PDB entry 4LFA | X-ray diffraction, 3.65 A resolution | chains A and I of the 21 polymer chains in the assembly

# Chain A
Molecule: 16S rRNA
Organism: Thermus thermophilus
Sequence (1522 nucleotides; row label = number of the first residue in the row; note: 42 numbers in that range are skipped by the numbering (no residue carries them; nothing is unmodelled there); a row labelled like 190A-190L holds insertion residues (190A, then the next letters in order); numbering starts at 0):
     0 UUUGUUGGAGAGUUUGAUCCUGGCUCAGGGUGAACGCUGGCGGCGUGCCU
    50 AAGACAUGCAAGUCGUGCGGG
    73 CCGCGGGGUUUU
    88 ACUCCG
    95 UGGUC
   101 AGCGGCGGACGGGUGAGUAACGCGUGGGU
  129A G
   130 ACCUACCCGGAAGAGGGGGACAACCCGGGGAAACUCGGGCUAAUCCCCCA
   180 UGUGGACCCGC
190A-190L CCCUUGGGGUGU
   191 GUCCAAAGGGCUUU
   216 GCCCGCUUCCGGAUGGGCCCGCGUCCCAUCAGCUAGUUGGUGGGGUAAUG
   266 GCCCACCAAGGCGACGACGGGUAGCCGGUCUGAGAGGAUGGCCGGCCACA
   316 GGGGCACUGAGACACGGGCCCCACUCCUACGGGAGGCAGCAGUUAGGAAU
   366 CUUCCGCAAUGGGCGCAAGCCUGACGGAGCGACGCCGCUUGGAGGAAGAA
   416 GCCCUUCGGGGUGUAAACUCCUGAA
   442 CCCGGGACGAAACCCCCGACGA
   474 GGGGACUGACGGUACCGGG
   494 GUAAUAGCGCCGGCCAACUCCGUGCCAGCAGCCGCGGUAAUACGGAGGGC
   544 GCGAGCGUUACCCGGAUUCACUGGGCGUAAAGGGCGUGUAGGCGGCCUGG
   594 GGCGUCCCAUGUGAAAGACCACGGCUCAACCGUGGGGGAGCGUGGGAUAC
   644 GCUCAGGCUAGACGGUGGGAGAGGGUGGUGGAAUUCCCGGAGUAGCGGUG
   694 AAAUGCGCAGAUACCGGGAGGAACGCCGAUGGCGAAGGCAGCCACCUGGU
   744 CCACCCGUGACGCUGAGGCGCGAAAGCGUGGGGAGCAAACCGGAUUAGAU
   794 ACCCGGGUAGUCCACGCCCUAAACGAUGCGCGCUAGGUCUCUGGGUCU
   848 CCUGGGGGCCGAAGCUAACGCGUUAAGCGCGCCGCCUGGGGAGUACGGCC
   898 GCAAGGCUGAAACUCAAAGGAAUUGACGGGGGCCCGCACAAGCGGUGGAG
   948 CAUGUGGUUUAAUUCGAAGXAACGCGAAGAACCUUACCAGGCCUUGACAU
   998 GCUAGG
 1003A G
  1004 AACCCGGGUGAAAGCCUGGGGUGCCCC
1030A-1030D GCGA
  1031 GGGGAGCCCUAGCACAGGUGCUGCAUGGCCGUCGUCAGCUCGUGCCGUGA
  1081 GGUGUUGGGUUAAGUCCCGCAACGAGCGCAACCCCCGCCGUUAGUUGCCA
  1131 GCGGUUCGGCCGGGCACUCUAACGGGACUGCCCGCGAAA
  1171 GCGGGAGGAAGGAGGGGACGACGUCUGGUCAGCAUGGCCCUUACGGCCUG
  1221 GGCGACACACGUGCUACAAUGCCCACUACAAAGCGAUGCCACCCGGCAAC
  1271 GGGGAGCUAAUCGCAAAAAGGUGGGCCCAGUUCGGAUUGGGGUCUGCAAC
  1321 CCGACCCCAUGAAGCCGGAAUCGCUAGUAAUCGCGGAUCAG
 1361A C
  1362 CAUGCCGCGGUGAAUACGUUCCCGGGCCUUGUACACACXGCCXGUXACGC
  1412 CAUGGGAGCGGGCUCUACCCGAAGUCGCCGGG
  1446 AGCCUACGGG
  1459 CAGGCGCCGAGGGUAGGGCCCGUGACUGGGGCGAAGUCGUAACAAGGUAG
  1509 CUGUACCGGAAGGUGCGGCUGGAUCCACUCCUUUCU
Disordered / not traced: 0-4, 1534-1538
Sequence notes: conflict C1534 (A2157 in M26923.1), A1535 (C2158 in M26923.1)
Modified / non-standard residues: PSU (pseudouridine-5'-monophosphate) at position 516, 7MG (7N-methyl-8-hydroguanosine-5'-monophosphate) at position 527, M2G (N2-dimethylguanosine-5'-monophosphate) at position 966, 5MC (5-methylcytidine-5'-monophosphate) at position 967, 2MG (2N-methylguanosine-5'-monophosphate) at position 1207, 5MC (5-methylcytidine-5'-monophosphate) at position 1400, 4OC (4n,o2'-methylcytidine-5'-monophosphate) at position 1402, 5MC (5-methylcytidine-5'-monophosphate) at position 1404, 5MC (5-methylcytidine-5'-monophosphate) at position 1407, UR3 (3-methyluridine-5'-monophoshate) at position 1498, MA6 (6N-dimethyladenosine-5'-monophoshate) at position 1518, MA6 (6N-dimethyladenosine-5'-monophoshate) at position 1519, PSU (pseudouridine-5'-monophosphate) at position 1540, PSU (pseudouridine-5'-monophosphate) at position 1541
Bound ions: Mg2+ site 1: U12, G22; Mg2+ site 2 near G21 (its only coordinating residue here); Mg2+ site 3: C48, G115; Mg2+ site 4 near G107 (its only coordinating residue here); Mg2+ site 5: G115, A116, G117; Mg2+ site 6: A116, G117, G289; Mg2+ site 7: C121, G124, U125, G236; Mg2+ site 8 near C175 (its only coordinating residue here); Mg2+ site 9 near A195 (its only coordinating residue here); Mg2+ site 10 near G199 (its only coordinating residue here); Mg2+ site 11: G236, C237 (shared with 1 residue of chain Q); Mg2+ site 12 near U264 (its only coordinating residue here); 56 more Mg2+ sites not listed; 4 more K+ sites not listed
Residues lining bound ligands: hygromycin b (HYG): C1403, 5MC_1404, G1405, U1406, G1494, U1495, C1496, G1497, UR3_1498, C1543, U1544

# Chain I
Molecule: ribosomal protein S9
Organism: Thermus thermophilus
UniProtKB: P80374 (RS9_THET8); residues 1-128 here = UniProt positions 1-128
Chain sequence (128 residues; each row starts with the number of its first residue):
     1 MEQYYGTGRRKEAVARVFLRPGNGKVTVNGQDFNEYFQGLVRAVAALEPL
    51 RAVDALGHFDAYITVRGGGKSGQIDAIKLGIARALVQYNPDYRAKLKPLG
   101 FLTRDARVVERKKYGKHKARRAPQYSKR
Disordered / not traced: 1

# Interface between chain A and chain I
Residue-residue contacts (108; chain A residue first):
  G941(A) - Arg121(I)  base contact
  G942(A) - Gln124(I)  hydrogen bond to the base
  U943(A) - Gln124(I)  hydrogen bond to the sugar
  C970(A) - Ser126(I)  base contact
  C970(A) - Arg128(I)  base contact
  C1116(A) - Val108(I)  sugar contact
  G1117(A) - Arg104(I)  hydrogen bond to the phosphate
  C1118(A) - Arg9(I)  salt bridge to the phosphate
  C1118(A) - Arg83(I)  hydrogen bond to the phosphate
  C1118(A) - Arg104(I)  salt bridge to the phosphate
  C1119(A) - Arg9(I)  salt bridge to the phosphate
  C1119(A) - Arg83(I)  salt bridge to the phosphate
  G1127(A) - Arg16(I)  hydrogen bond to the sugar
  G1127(A) - Arg66(I)  phosphate contact
  C1128(A) - Arg16(I)  sugar contact
  C1128(A) - Tyr62(I)  hydrogen bond to the phosphate
  C1128(A) - Arg66(I)  salt bridge to the phosphate
  C1129(A) - Tyr62(I)  hydrogen bond to the phosphate
  A1130(A) - Gln3(I)  sugar contact
  A1130(A) - Phe18(I)  sugar contact
  A1130(A) - Arg20(I)  hydrogen bond to the phosphate
  A1130(A) - Tyr62(I)  sugar contact
  G1131(A) - Gln3(I)  hydrogen bond to the phosphate
  G1131(A) - Arg20(I)  salt bridge to the phosphate
  C1147(A) - Tyr5(I)  hydrogen bond to the sugar
  C1147(A) - Arg16(I)  hydrogen bond to the base
  U1148(A) - Thr7(I)  hydrogen bond to the phosphate
  U1148(A) - Val14(I)  phosphate contact
  U1148(A) - Arg16(I)  sugar contact
  C1149(A) - Arg9(I)  salt bridge to the phosphate
  G1177(A) - Lys97(I)  salt bridge to the phosphate
  G1178(A) - Arg93(I)  salt bridge to the phosphate
  G1178(A) - Lys97(I)  hydrogen bond to the base
  A1179(A) - Arg93(I)  salt bridge to the phosphate
  A1179(A) - Thr103(I)  sugar contact
  A1179(A) - Arg104(I)  hydrogen bond to the sugar
  A1180(A) - Thr103(I)  hydrogen bond to the phosphate
  A1180(A) - Arg104(I)  phosphate contact
  G1186(A) - Glu110(I)  sugar contact
  G1186(A) - Lys113(I)  hydrogen bond to the phosphate
  G1187(A) - Lys113(I)  salt bridge to the phosphate
  A1188(A) - Tyr114(I)  hydrogen bond to the phosphate
  G1231(A) - Ser126(I)  phosphate contact
  U1232(A) - Gln124(I)  hydrogen bond to the phosphate
  U1232(A) - Tyr125(I)  phosphate contact
  U1232(A) - Ser126(I)  phosphate contact
  G1233(A) - His117(I)  salt bridge to the phosphate
  G1233(A) - Pro123(I)  phosphate contact
  G1233(A) - Gln124(I)  hydrogen bond to the phosphate
  A1248(A) - Lys70(I)  sugar contact
  C1249(A) - Tyr36(I)  sugar contact
  C1249(A) - Gly67(I)  sugar contact
  C1249(A) - Gly68(I)  sugar contact
  C1249(A) - Gly69(I)  base contact
  C1249(A) - Gln73(I)  hydrogen bond to the sugar
  A1250(A) - Arg66(I)  phosphate contact
  A1250(A) - Gly67(I)  sugar contact
  A1250(A) - Gly68(I)  sugar contact
  G1291(A) - Gly39(I)  sugar contact
  C1342(A) - Gln124(I)  sugar contact
  C1342(A) - Tyr125(I)  phosphate contact
  G1343(A) - Arg121(I)  hydrogen bond to the sugar
  G1343(A) - Ala122(I)  hydrogen bond to the sugar
  G1343(A) - Tyr125(I)  phosphate contact
  C1344(A) - Lys116(I)  salt bridge to the phosphate
  C1344(A) - Arg120(I)  sugar contact
  C1344(A) - Ala122(I)  phosphate contact
  U1345(A) - Arg120(I)  salt bridge to the phosphate
  A1346(A) - Arg120(I)  salt bridge to the phosphate
  G1347(A) - Arg10(I)  hydrogen bond to the base
  G1347(A) - Lys11(I)  base contact
  G1347(A) - Arg107(I)  hydrogen bond to the base
  G1347(A) - Val108(I)  sugar contact
  G1347(A) - Val109(I)  phosphate contact
  G1347(A) - Glu110(I)  hydrogen bond to the phosphate
  U1348(A) - Val109(I)  phosphate contact
  U1348(A) - Glu110(I)  hydrogen bond to the phosphate
  U1348(A) - Arg120(I)  phosphate contact
  A1349(A) - Lys118(I)  salt bridge to the phosphate
  A1349(A) - Arg120(I)  hydrogen bond to the phosphate
  A1349(A) - Arg121(I)  hydrogen bond to the phosphate
  A1350(A) - Lys118(I)  salt bridge to the phosphate
  A1350(A) - Arg121(I)  salt bridge to the phosphate
  U1351(A) - Lys118(I)  base contact
  C1366(A) - His117(I)  salt bridge to the phosphate
  C1367(A) - Lys112(I)  salt bridge to the phosphate
  C1367(A) - Tyr114(I)  phosphate contact
  C1367(A) - Gly115(I)  hydrogen bond to the phosphate
  C1367(A) - Lys116(I)  phosphate contact
  G1368(A) - Arg111(I)  salt bridge to the phosphate
  G1368(A) - Lys112(I)  salt bridge to the phosphate
  G1368(A) - Lys113(I)  phosphate contact
  G1368(A) - Tyr114(I)  hydrogen bond to the phosphate
  C1369(A) - Arg111(I)  phosphate contact
  C1369(A) - Lys112(I)  hydrogen bond to the phosphate
  G1370(A) - Glu12(I)  sugar contact
  G1370(A) - Val109(I)  phosphate contact
  G1371(A) - Lys11(I)  phosphate contact
  G1371(A) - Gly68(I)  phosphate contact
  G1371(A) - Gly69(I)  phosphate contact
  U1372(A) - Lys11(I)  salt bridge to the phosphate
  U1372(A) - Gly69(I)  phosphate contact
  U1372(A) - Lys70(I)  phosphate contact
  U1372(A) - Ser71(I)  hydrogen bond to the phosphate
  U1372(A) - Gly72(I)  hydrogen bond to the phosphate
  G1373(A) - Lys11(I)  hydrogen bond to the base
  G1373(A) - Arg42(I)  salt bridge to the phosphate
  G1373(A) - Ser71(I)  hydrogen bond to the phosphate
Other interface residues (no listed pair), chain A (51 interface residues in all): M2G_966, A1251, G1290
Other interface residues (no listed pair), chain I (53 interface residues in all): Leu40, Leu102, Ala106, Ala119, Lys127

# In short
The interface between chain A and chain I involves 51 residues on one side and 53 on the other; the contacts
include 35 hydrogen bonds and 24 salt bridges. Polar pairs include G942(A)-Gln124(I), C1147(A)-Arg16(I) and
G1178(A)-Lys97(I). Bound to chain A: hygromycin b.
Here chain A is 16S rRNA and chain I is ribosomal protein S9, both from Thermus thermophilus. Entry 4LFA
(Crystal Structure of 30S ribosomal subunit from Thermus thermophilus) was determined by X-ray diffraction.
